Entry 7KLK (X-ray diffraction, 1.80 A resolution); this record covers chains B and E of the 3 polymer chains in the assembly.

Chain B (and E):
Molecule: Arginase-1
Organism: Homo sapiens
Notes: EC 3.5.3.1; chain E of this document is another copy of the same molecule, construct and numbering; everything in this record applies to it too
UniProt: P05089 (ARGI1_HUMAN); residues 1-322 here = UniProt positions 1-322
Amino-acid sequence (322 residues; row label = number of the first residue in the row):
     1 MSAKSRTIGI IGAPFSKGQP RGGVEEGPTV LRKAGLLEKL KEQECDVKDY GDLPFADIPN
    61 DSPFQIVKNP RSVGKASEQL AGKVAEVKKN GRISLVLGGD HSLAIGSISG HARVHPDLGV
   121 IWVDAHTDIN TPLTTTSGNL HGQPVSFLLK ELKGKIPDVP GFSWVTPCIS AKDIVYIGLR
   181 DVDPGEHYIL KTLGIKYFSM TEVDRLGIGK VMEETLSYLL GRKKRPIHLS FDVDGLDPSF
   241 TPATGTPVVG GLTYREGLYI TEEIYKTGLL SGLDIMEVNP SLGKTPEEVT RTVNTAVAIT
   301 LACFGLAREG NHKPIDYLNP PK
Not modelled in the structure: 1-2, 321-322 (chain E: 1, 321-322)
Swiss-Prot annotation at these positions:
  - binding site (Mn(2+)): His101, Asp124, His126, Asp128, Asp232, Asp234
  - binding site (substrate): His126 to Asn130, Ser137 to Asn139, Asp183, Thr246, Glu277
  - modified residue: Lys17 (N6-succinyllysine), Ser62 (Phosphoserine), Ser72 (Phosphoserine), Lys75 (N6-succinyllysine), Ser163 (Phosphoserine), Ser217 (Phosphoserine)
  - natural variant: Ile11 (I11T: In ARGIN), Gly27 (G27D: In ARGIN), Gly74 (G74V: In ARGIN), Ala125 (A125V: In ARGIN), Thr134 (T134I: In ARGIN), Gly138 (G138V: In ARGIN), Arg180 (R180T: In ARGIN), Gly235 (G235R: In ARGIN), Arg308 (R308Q: In ARGIN)
Ion coordination: Mn2+ site 1: His101, Asp124, Asp128, Asp232 (together with XFP); Mn2+ site 2: Asp124, His126, Asp232, Asp234 (together with XFP)
Small-molecule neighbours: XFP (3-[(2S,3R)-2-carboxypiperidin-3-yl]propyl-$l3-oxidanyl-bis(oxidanyl)boranuide): His101, Asp124, His126, Asp128, Asn130, Thr135, Ser137, Asn139, His141, Gly142, Asp181, Asp183, Glu186, Asp232, Asp234, Thr246, Glu277

How chain B and chain E interact:
Residue-residue contacts (47; chain B residue first):
  Thr134(B) - Tyr317(E)
  Thr134(B) - Leu318(E)
  Lys155(B) - Leu318(E)  hydrogen bond (side chain-backbone)
  Lys155(B) - Asn319(E)
  Leu179(B) - Arg308(E)
  Arg180(B) - Arg308(E)
  Asp181(B) - Arg308(E)
  Val182(B) - Glu309(E)
  Val182(B) - Gly310(E)
  Pro184(B) - Asn311(E)
  Pro184(B) - His312(E)
  Pro184(B) - Tyr317(E)
  Gly185(B) - Tyr317(E)
  His187(B) - Glu309(E)  salt bridge
  His187(B) - Gly310(E)  hydrogen bond (side chain-backbone)
  His187(B) - Asn311(E)
  His187(B) - His312(E)  hydrogen bond
  Tyr188(B) - His312(E)
  Tyr188(B) - Ile315(E)
  Tyr188(B) - Asp316(E)  hydrogen bond
  Tyr188(B) - Tyr317(E)  hydrophobic
  Tyr188(B) - Leu318(E)  hydrophobic
  Ile189(B) - Leu318(E)  hydrophobic
  Lys191(B) - Glu309(E)  salt bridge
  Tyr197(B) - Glu309(E)  hydrogen bond
  Ser199(B) - Glu309(E)
  Met200(B) - Arg255(E)
  Met200(B) - Arg308(E)
  Thr201(B) - Tyr259(E)
  Thr201(B) - Glu262(E)  hydrogen bond
  Thr201(B) - Arg308(E)  hydrogen bond
  Val203(B) - Arg255(E)
  Asp204(B) - Ile208(E)
  Asp204(B) - Gly209(E)
  Asp204(B) - Arg255(E)  salt bridge
  Asp204(B) - Tyr259(E)
  Asp204(B) - Arg308(E)  salt bridge
  Arg205(B) - Gly209(E)
  Arg205(B) - Tyr259(E)  hydrogen bond
  Arg205(B) - Glu263(E)  salt bridge
  Arg205(B) - Lys266(E)
  Val249(B) - Tyr254(E)  hydrophobic
  Gly250(B) - Tyr254(E)
  Gly250(B) - Arg255(E)
  Gly251(B) - Arg255(E)  hydrogen bond (backbone-side chain)
  Thr253(B) - Arg255(E)
  Glu256(B) - Arg255(E)  salt bridge
Also at the interface, not in a pair above, chain B (29 interface residues in all): Thr131, Leu152, Leu190, Glu202, Leu252
Also at the interface, not in a pair above, chain E (19 interface residues in all): Glu256

In short:
Chain B and chain E form an interface of 29 and 19 residues respectively; the contacts include 9 hydrogen
bonds and 6 salt bridges. Polar pairs include His187(B)-Glu309(E), Lys191(B)-Glu309(E) and
Asp204(B)-Arg255(E). Chain B binds compound XFP.
Chain B and chain E are both Arginase-1 (Homo sapiens); the structure, Human Arginase1 Complexed with
Inhibitor Compound 3a, was determined by X-ray diffraction together with 7KLL and 7KLM from the same study.
